8YRJ - chains A and H of the 4 polymer chains in the assembly; structure by electron microscopy, 3.87 A resolution.

[Chain A]
Name: High affinity immunoglobulin epsilon receptor subunit alpha
From: Mus musculus
UniProt: P20489 (FCERA_MOUSE); residue numbers follow UniProt; this construct covers 1-250
Sequence (273 residues; numbered 1 to 273; the number before each row is that of its first residue):
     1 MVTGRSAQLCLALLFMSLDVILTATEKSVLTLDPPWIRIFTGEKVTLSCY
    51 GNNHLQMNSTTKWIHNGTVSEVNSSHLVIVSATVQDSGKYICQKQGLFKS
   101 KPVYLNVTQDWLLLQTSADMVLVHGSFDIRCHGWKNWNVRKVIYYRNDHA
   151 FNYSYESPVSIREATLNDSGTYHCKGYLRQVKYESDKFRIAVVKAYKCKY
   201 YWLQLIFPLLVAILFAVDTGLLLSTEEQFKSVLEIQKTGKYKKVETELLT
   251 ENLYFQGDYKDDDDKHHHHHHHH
Unresolved in the structure: 1-23, 238-273
Construct notes: expression tag (251-273)
Disulfide bonds: Cys-49/Cys-92, Cys-131/Cys-174
Covalently attached groups: N-acetylglucosamine (NAG) linked to Asn-66, Asn-73, Asn-106, Asn-152, Asn-167
Curated features (UniProtKB/Swiss-Prot):
  - glycosylation (N-linked (GlcNAc...) asparagine): Asn-58, Asn-66, Asn-73, Asn-106, Asn-152, Asn-167

[Chain H]
Name: High affinity immunoglobulin epsilon receptor subunit gamma
From: Mus musculus
UniProt: P20491 (FCERG_MOUSE); numbering as in UniProt (aligned over 1-86)
Sequence (104 residues; numbered 1 to 104; the number before each row is that of its first residue):
     1 MISAVILFLLLLVEQAAALGEPQLCYILDAVLFLYGIVLTLLYCRLKIQV
    51 RKAAIASREKADAVYTGLNTRSQETYETLKHEKPPQWSHPQFEKEQKLIS
   101 EEDL
Unresolved in the structure: 1-19, 63-104
Construct notes: expression tag (87-104)
Curated features (UniProtKB/Swiss-Prot):
  - modified residue: Tyr-65 (Phosphotyrosine), Tyr-76 (Phosphotyrosine), Thr-78 (Phosphothreonine)
  - mutagenesis: Asp-29 (D29A: Increases IL3-induced production of IL4 by basophils), Leu-39 (L39A: Impairs interaction with CSF2RB. Impairs IL3-induced production of IL4 by basophils), Tyr-65 to Gln-86 (Impairs IgE-induced mast cell activation in the presence of antigen; Impairs IgE-induced mast cell survival in the absence of antigen), Tyr-65 (Y65P: Impairs IgE-induced mast cell activation in the presence of antigen; Impairs IgE-induced mast cell survival in the absence of antigen; when associated with P-76 ...), Tyr-76 (Y76P: Impairs IgE-induced mast cell activation in the presence of antigen; Impairs IgE-induced mast cell survival in the absence of antigen; when associated with P-65 ...)

[Interface between chain A and chain H]
Residue-residue contacts (19; chain A residue first):
  Tyr-196(A) with Glu-21(H), hydrogen bond
  Gln-204(A) with Tyr-26(H), hydrogen bond
  Pro-208(A) with Asp-29(H)
  Val-211(A) with Leu-32(H)
  Leu-214(A) with Gly-36(H); Ile-37(H), hydrophobic; Thr-40(H)
  Phe-215(A) with Leu-39(H), hydrophobic
  Asp-218(A) with Thr-40(H), hydrogen bond
  Leu-222(A) with Tyr-43(H)
  Ser-224(A) with Lys-47(H), hydrogen bond
  Thr-225(A) with Leu-46(H); Lys-47(H); Val-50(H)
  Gln-228(A) with Lys-47(H), hydrogen bond; Arg-51(H); Ala-54(H)
  Val-232(A) with Ala-54(H), hydrophobic; Ser-57(H)
Other interface residues (no listed pair), chain A (17 interface residues in all): Phe-207, Leu-210, Leu-221, Phe-229, Gln-236
Other interface residues (no listed pair), chain H (17 interface residues in all): Phe-33, Cys-44

[In short]
Chain A and chain H each contribute 17 residues to their interface; the contacts include 5 hydrogen bonds.
Among the polar pairs are Tyr-196(A)/Glu-21(H), Gln-204(A)/Tyr-26(H) and Asp-218(A)/Thr-40(H). Covalently
linked N-acetylglucosamine: at Asn-66(A), Asn-73(A), Asn-106(A), Asn-152(A) and Asn-167(A). From UniProt: 4
mutagenesis sites on chain H.
Here chain A is High affinity immunoglobulin epsilon receptor subunit alpha and chain H is High affinity
immunoglobulin epsilon receptor subunit gamma, both from Mus musculus. Entry 8YRJ (Mouse Fc epsilon RI) was
determined by electron microscopy, deposited together with 8K7R, 8K7S and 8K7T.
